PDB entry 2PW1 | X-ray diffraction, 2.60 A resolution | chains A and C of the 3 polymer chains in the assembly

== Chain A ==
Name: 2F5 Fab fragment heavy chain
Source organism: Homo sapiens
Notes: antibody fragment or engineered binder
Amino-acid sequence (214 residues; row label = number of the first residue in the row):
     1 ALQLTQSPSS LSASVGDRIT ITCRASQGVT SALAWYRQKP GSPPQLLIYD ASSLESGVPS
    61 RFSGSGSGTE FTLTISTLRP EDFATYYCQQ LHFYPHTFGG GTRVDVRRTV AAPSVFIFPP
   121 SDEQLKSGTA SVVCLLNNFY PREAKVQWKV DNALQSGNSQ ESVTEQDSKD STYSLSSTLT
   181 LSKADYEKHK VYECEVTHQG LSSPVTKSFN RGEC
Disulfide bonds: Cys-23/Cys-88, Cys-134/Cys-194

== Chain C ==
Name: peptide epitope
Amino-acid sequence (8 residues; each row starts with the number of its first residue):
     1 ELDKWNSL

== Interface between chain A and chain C ==
Contacting residue pairs (11):
  Leu-91(A) / Asp-3(C)
  His-92(A) / Leu-2(C)
  His-92(A) / Asp-3(C)  hydrogen bond (backbone-backbone)
  His-92(A) / Asn-6(C)
  Phe-93(A) / Glu-1(C)
  Phe-93(A) / Leu-2(C)  hydrophobic
  Tyr-94(A) / Glu-1(C)  hydrogen bond (backbone-backbone)
  Tyr-94(A) / Leu-2(C)
  Tyr-94(A) / Asp-3(C)
  Tyr-94(A) / Lys-4(C)
  His-96(A) / Asp-3(C)  salt bridge

== Overview ==
The chain A/chain C interface involves 5 residues from each chain; the contacts include 2 hydrogen bonds and 1
salt bridge. Polar pairs include His-96(A)/Asp-3(C), His-92(A)/Asp-3(C) and Tyr-94(A)/Glu-1(C).
Here chain A is 2F5 Fab fragment heavy chain (Homo sapiens) and chain C is peptide epitope. Entry 2PW1
(Crystal structure of the HIV-1 Cross Neutralizing Monoclonal Antibody 2F5 in complex with gp41 Peptide
ELDKWNSL) was determined by X-ray diffraction (same publication as 1U8H, 1U8I, 1U8J, 1U8L, 1U8M, 1U8N and 14
further entries).
